7LIX - chains A and C of the 4 polymer chains in the assembly; structure by electron microscopy, 2.80 A resolution.

[Chain A]
Name: CaRSP1
From: Porphyridium purpureum
UniProt: A0A5J4YJY8 (A0A5J4YJY8_PORPP); numbering as in UniProt (aligned over 1-288)
Sequence (288 residues; row label = number of the first residue in the row):
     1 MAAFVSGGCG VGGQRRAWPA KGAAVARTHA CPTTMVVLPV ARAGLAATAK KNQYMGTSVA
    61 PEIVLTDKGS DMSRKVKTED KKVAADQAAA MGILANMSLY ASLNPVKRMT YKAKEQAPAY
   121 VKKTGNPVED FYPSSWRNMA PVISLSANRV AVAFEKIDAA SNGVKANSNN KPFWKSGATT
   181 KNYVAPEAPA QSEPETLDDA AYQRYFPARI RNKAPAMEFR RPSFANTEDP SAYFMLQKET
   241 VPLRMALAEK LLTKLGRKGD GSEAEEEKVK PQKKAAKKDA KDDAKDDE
Not modelled in the structure: 1-35, 177-181, 191-199, 255-288
Small-molecule neighbours:
  - phycoerythrobilin (PEB), molecule 1: Y54, M55, G56, T57, S58
  - phycoerythrobilin (PEB), molecule 2: L65, T66, D67, R74, K75, V76
  - phycoerythrobilin (PEB), molecule 3: V128, Y132, R137, N138, M139, N169
  - phycoerythrobilin (PEB), molecule 4: L145, S146, V150
  - phycoerythrobilin (PEB), molecule 5: Y202, F206, I210, R211, N212, K213
  - phycoerythrobilin (PEB), molecule 6: F219, R220, R221, P222, F224, A225, N226, Y233

[Chain C]
Name: B-phycoerythrin beta chain
From: Porphyridium purpureum
UniProt: P11393 (PHEB_PORPP); residue numbers follow UniProt; this construct covers 1-177
Sequence (177 residues; numbered 1 to 177; the number before each row is that of its first residue):
     1 MLDAFSRVVV NSDAKAAYVG GSDLQALKSF IADGNKRLDA VNSIVSNASC MVSDAVSGMI
    61 CENPGLISPG GNCYTNRRMA ACLRDGEIIL RYVSYALLAG DASVLEDRCL NGLKETYIAL
   121 GVPTNSSIRA VSIMKAQAVA FITNTATERK MSFAAGDCTS LASEVASYFD RVGAAIS
Glycans and other covalent adducts: phycoerythrobilin (PEB) linked to C50, C61, C82, C158
Modified positions: N72 (N-methyl asparagine; MEN)
Small-molecule neighbours:
  - phycoerythrobilin (PEB), molecule 1: L24, K28, N35, K36, L38, D39, A40, N42, I142, T143, N144, F153, A154, A155, G156
  - phycoerythrobilin (PEB), molecule 2: N47, D54, S57, G58, R129, I133, A136, Q137, A140, F141, T145, A146, T147, E148, R149
  - phycoerythrobilin (PEB), molecule 3: V56, M59, N72, R77, R78, A81, R84, D85, I88, I89, Y92, C109, L113, T116, Y117, L120, V122, P123, S126, S127
UniProt features mapped onto this chain:
  - binding site (phycourobilin): C50, C61
  - binding site ((2R,3E)-phycoerythrobilin): C82, C158
  - modified residue: N72 (N4-methylasparagine)

[Chain A / chain C interface]
Contacting residue pairs - 94 pairs, chain A then chain C:
  M91(A) - D13(C)
  A95(A) - A14(C)  hydrophobic
  A95(A) - A16(C)
  A95(A) - A17(C)
  N96(A) - A17(C)
  N96(A) - Y18(C)  hydrogen bond (side chain-backbone)
  N96(A) - V19(C)
  S98(A) - A4(C)
  S98(A) - F5(C)
  L99(A) - A17(C)
  L99(A) - V19(C)  hydrophobic
  Y100(A) - V19(C)
  Y100(A) - D23(C)
  Y100(A) - L27(C)  hydrophobic
  Y100(A) - F30(C)
  A101(A) - A4(C)  hydrophobic
  S102(A) - D3(C)  hydrogen bond
  S102(A) - Y95(C)
  S102(A) - A99(C)
  L103(A) - L27(C)
  L103(A) - L98(C)  hydrophobic
  L103(A) - A99(C)  hydrophobic
  N104(A) - L27(C)
  N104(A) - F30(C)
  P105(A) - F30(C)
  V106(A) - F30(C)  hydrophobic
  R108(A) - A99(C)  hydrogen bond (side chain-backbone)
  R108(A) - G100(C)
  R108(A) - D101(C)  salt bridge
  E115(A) - M1(C)
  Q116(A) - M1(C)
  P127(A) - E115(C)
  P127(A) - T116(C)
  P127(A) - A119(C)  hydrophobic
  F131(A) - N111(C)
  F131(A) - G112(C)
  F131(A) - E115(C)
  Y132(A) - C109(C)  hydrogen bond (side chain-backbone)
  Y132(A) - N111(C)
  Y132(A) - L113(C)
  Y132(A) - T116(C)
  W136(A) - V10(C)  hydrophobic
  W136(A) - Y92(C)
  W136(A) - R108(C)
  N138(A) - R84(C)  hydrogen bond
  N138(A) - I88(C)
  M139(A) - Y92(C)  hydrogen bond (backbone-side chain)
  P141(A) - R91(C)
  P141(A) - Y92(C)
  P141(A) - Y95(C)  hydrophobic
  V142(A) - R91(C)
  I143(A) - V41(C)  hydrophobic
  I143(A) - V45(C)
  I143(A) - S94(C)
  I143(A) - Y95(C)  hydrophobic
  L145(A) - L38(C)
  L145(A) - V41(C)  hydrophobic
  L145(A) - N42(C)
  N148(A) - G20(C)
  N148(A) - G21(C)  hydrogen bond (backbone-backbone)
  N148(A) - L24(C)
  R149(A) - Y18(C)
  R149(A) - V19(C)
  R149(A) - L24(C)
  V150(A) - Y18(C)
  V150(A) - V19(C)  hydrogen bond (backbone-backbone)
  V150(A) - L24(C)  hydrophobic
  V150(A) - L38(C)  hydrophobic
  A151(A) - A17(C)
  A151(A) - Y18(C)  hydrophobic
  V152(A) - F5(C)  hydrophobic
  V152(A) - A16(C)
  V152(A) - A17(C)  hydrogen bond (backbone-backbone)
  A153(A) - K15(C)
  A153(A) - A16(C)  hydrophobic
  F154(A) - F5(C)  hydrophobic
  F154(A) - V9(C)  hydrophobic
  F154(A) - K15(C)  hydrogen bond (backbone-backbone)
  I157(A) - R84(C)
  I157(A) - E87(C)
  I157(A) - I88(C)  hydrophobic
  I157(A) - R91(C)
  A159(A) - A80(C)
  A159(A) - E87(C)
  A160(A) - A80(C)  hydrophobic
  S161(A) - N76(C)  hydrogen bond (side chain-backbone)
  S161(A) - A80(C)
  N162(A) - N76(C)
  K165(A) - R77(C)
  A166(A) - R77(C)
  A166(A) - A80(C)
  A166(A) - R84(C)
  N167(A) - R84(C)  hydrogen bond
  N169(A) - R77(C)
Also at the interface, not in a pair above, chain A (49 interface residues in all): M97, K107, K114, V128, A140, E155, V164, S168
Also at the interface, not in a pair above, chain C (52 interface residues in all): R7, V8, A26, I31, M79, A81, L83

[In short]
Chain A and chain C form an interface of 49 and 52 residues respectively, with 12 hydrogen bonds and 1 salt
bridge. Polar contacts include R108(A)-D101(C), N96(A)-Y18(C) and S102(A)-D3(C). Bound to chain A: 6 copies of
phycoerythrobilin. Covalently linked phycoerythrobilin: at C61(C), C82(C) and C158(C).
Here chain A is CaRSP1 and chain C is B-phycoerythrin beta chain, both from Porphyridium purpureum. Entry 7LIX
(CaRSP1 and scaffolded phycoerythrin beta subunits from the phycobilisome of Porphyridium purpureum) was
determined by electron microscopy, deposited together with 7LIY, 7LIZ and 7LJ0.
